PDB entry 9I1R | electron microscopy, 2.51 A resolution | chains I and J of the 50 polymer chains in the assembly

Chain I:
Molecule: Phycocyanin
Organism: Chroococcidiopsis thermalis PCC 7203
UniProt: K9TWK3 (K9TWK3_CHRTP); numbering as in UniProt (aligned over 1-159)
Amino-acid sequence (159 residues; each row starts with the number of its first residue):
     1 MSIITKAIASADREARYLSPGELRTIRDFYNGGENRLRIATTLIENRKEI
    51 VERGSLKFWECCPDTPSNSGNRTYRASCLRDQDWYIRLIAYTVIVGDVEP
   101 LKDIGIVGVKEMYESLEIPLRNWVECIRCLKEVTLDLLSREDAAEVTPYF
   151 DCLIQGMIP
Disordered / not traced: 1
Covalently attached groups: phycocyanobilin (CYC) linked to C78
Small-molecule neighbours: phycocyanobilin (CYC): F58, T65, P66, S67, Y74, S77, R80, D81, Q82, W84, Y85, L88, I104, G105, M112, Y113, L116, I118, N122, W123, C126
What the authors report for this chain:
  - binding site for phycocyanobilin: T65, W84, I118

Chain J:
Molecule: Allophycocyanin beta-18 subunit apoprotein
Organism: Chroococcidiopsis thermalis PCC 7203
UniProt: K9TY40 (K9TY40_CHRTP); residues 1-169 here = UniProt positions 1-169
Amino-acid sequence (169 residues; each row starts with the number of its first residue):
     1 MQDKLTSVAKNCDLTGSSLNREVVETLKEFLADGEKRVQVAGVIGSNAAE
    51 IVKTAVSLLFQEYPELVSPGGNAYTTRRYNMYVRDMNYFLRYCSYAIVAG
   101 DASVLDERLLAGLRDTFNSLGIPLGPTARSIQLMKNIVKEKLVTAGMTNI
   151 TFVDEPFDYVVREISETEI
Modified positions: N72 (N-methyl asparagine; MEN)
Small-molecule neighbours:
  - phycocyanobilin (CYC), molecule 1: V67, T75, T76, Y79
  - phycocyanobilin (CYC), molecule 2: N72, R77, R78, M81, Y82, R84, D85, M86, Y88, F89, Y92, R108, L109, L113, T116, F117, L120, I122, P123, P126, T127, S130
What the authors report for this chain:
  - binding site for phycocyanobilin: T76, R77, R84

Interface between chain I and chain J:
Contacting residue pairs (57):
  S2(I) - D3(J)  hydrogen bond
  S2(I) - T6(J)
  I4(I) - V98(J)  hydrophobic
  T5(I) - M1(J)
  T5(I) - D3(J)  hydrogen bond
  I8(I) - M1(J)  hydrophobic
  I8(I) - Y95(J)
  I8(I) - A99(J)  hydrophobic
  A9(I) - M1(J)
  A11(I) - Y95(J)  hydrogen bond (backbone-side chain)
  D12(I) - R91(J)  salt bridge
  D12(I) - Y92(J)  hydrogen bond
  D12(I) - Y95(J)  hydrogen bond (backbone-side chain)
  D12(I) - R108(J)  salt bridge
  A15(I) - R91(J)
  R16(I) - R91(J)
  R16(I) - Y95(J)  hydrogen bond (backbone-side chain)
  Y17(I) - G45(J)
  Y17(I) - A48(J)
  Y17(I) - N87(J)  hydrogen bond
  Y17(I) - L90(J)
  Y17(I) - R91(J)
  Y17(I) - S94(J)
  L18(I) - V98(J)  hydrophobic
  L23(I) - V38(J)
  L23(I) - A41(J)  hydrophobic
  L23(I) - G42(J)
  I26(I) - V38(J)  hydrophobic
  I26(I) - V98(J)  hydrophobic
  R27(I) - E35(J)  salt bridge
  R27(I) - V38(J)
  Y30(I) - F30(J)
  Y30(I) - L31(J)
  Y30(I) - G34(J)
  Y30(I) - V98(J)  hydrogen bond (side chain-backbone)
  Y30(I) - A99(J)
  N31(I) - E35(J)  hydrogen bond
  G33(I) - L31(J)
  E34(I) - K28(J)
  E34(I) - L31(J)
  L37(I) - L27(J)  hydrophobic
  L37(I) - K28(J)
  T41(I) - L19(J)
  I44(I) - S18(J)
  W84(I) - D13(J)  hydrogen bond
  R87(I) - D13(J)  salt bridge
  L88(I) - D13(J)
  Y91(I) - A9(J)
  Y91(I) - C12(J)  hydrophobic
  Y91(I) - D13(J)
  Y91(I) - S18(J)  hydrogen bond
  I94(I) - L19(J)  hydrophobic
  I94(I) - L27(J)  hydrophobic
  V95(I) - L5(J)
  V95(I) - T6(J)
  V95(I) - A9(J)  hydrophobic
  D103(I) - K10(J)  salt bridge
Other interface residues (no listed pair), chain I (32 interface residues in all): R36, A40, P100, I104
Other interface residues (no listed pair), chain J (33 interface residues in all): Q2, V24, I44

In short:
32 residues of chain I and 33 residues of chain J are in contact, with 11 hydrogen bonds and 5 salt bridges.
Polar contacts include D12(I)-R91(J), D12(I)-R108(J) and R27(I)-E35(J). Chain J binds phycocyanobilin.
Phycocyanobilin is covalently linked to C78(I). The paper reports a binding site for phycocyanobilin at
T65(I), W84(I) and T76(J) among others.
Chain I is Phycocyanin and chain J is Allophycocyanin beta-18 subunit apoprotein, both from Chroococcidiopsis
thermalis PCC 7203; the structure, Structure of the bicylindrical allophycocyanin core expressed during
far-red light photoacclimation (FaRLiP), was determined by electron microscopy.
